PDB entry 6BS2 | X-ray diffraction, 2.65 A resolution | chains A and F of the 6 polymer chains in the assembly

== Chain A ==
Molecule: Tubulin alpha-1B chain
From: Sus scrofa
Reference sequence: Q2XVP4 (TBA1B_PIG); numbering as in UniProt (aligned over 1-450)
Amino-acid sequence (450 residues; row label = number of the first residue in the row):
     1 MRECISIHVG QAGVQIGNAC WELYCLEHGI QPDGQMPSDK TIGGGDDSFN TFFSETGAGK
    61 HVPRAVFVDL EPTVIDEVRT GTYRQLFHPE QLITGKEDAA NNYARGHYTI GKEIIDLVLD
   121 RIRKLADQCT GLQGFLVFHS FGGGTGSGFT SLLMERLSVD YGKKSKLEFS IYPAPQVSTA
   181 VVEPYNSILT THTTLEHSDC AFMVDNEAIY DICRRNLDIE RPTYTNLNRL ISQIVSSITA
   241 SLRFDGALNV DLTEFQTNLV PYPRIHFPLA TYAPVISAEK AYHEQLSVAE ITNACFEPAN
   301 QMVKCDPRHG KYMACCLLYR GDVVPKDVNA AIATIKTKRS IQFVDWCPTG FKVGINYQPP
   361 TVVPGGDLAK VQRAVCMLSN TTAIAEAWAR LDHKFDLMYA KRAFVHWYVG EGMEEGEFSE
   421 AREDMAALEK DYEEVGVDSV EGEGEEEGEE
Not modelled in the structure: 438-450
Ion coordination: Ca2+: Asp39, Thr41, Gly44, Glu55
Ligand contacts: GTP (guanosine-5'-triphosphate): Gly10, Gln11, Ala12, Gln15, Ile16, Asp69, Asp98, Ala99, Ala100, Asn101, Asn102, Ser140, Gly142, Gly143, Gly144, Thr145, Gly146, Ile171, Pro173, Val177, Ser178, Glu183, Asn206, Tyr224, Leu227, Asn228, Ile231
UniProt features mapped onto this chain:
  - motif: Met1 to Cys4 (MREC motif)
  - active site: Glu254
  - binding site (GTP): Gly10, Gln11, Ala12, Gln15, Glu71, Ala99, Ser140, Gly143, Gly144, Thr145, Gly146, Thr179, Glu183, Asn206, Tyr224, Asn228, Leu252
  - binding site (Mg(2+)): Glu71
  - modified residue: Lys40 (N6,N6,N6-trimethyllysine), Ser48 (Phosphoserine), Ser232 (Phosphoserine), Tyr282 (3'-nitrotyrosine), Arg339 (Omega-N-methylarginine), Ser439 (Phosphoserine), Glu443 (5-glutamyl polyglutamate), Glu445 (5-glutamyl polyglutamate)
  - cross-link (Glycyl lysine isopeptide (Lys-Gly)): Lys326 (interchain with G-Cter in ubiquitin), Lys370 (interchain with G-Cter in ubiquitin)

== Chain F ==
Molecule: Tubulin tyrosine ligase
From: Gallus gallus
Reference sequence: E1BQ43 (E1BQ43_CHICK); numbering as in UniProt (aligned over 1-378)
Amino-acid sequence (384 residues; numbered 1 to 384; the number before each row is that of its first residue):
     1 MYTFVVRDEN SSVYAEVSRL LLATGQWKRL RKDNPRFNLM LGERNRLPFG RLGHEPGLVQ
    61 LVNYYRGADK LCRKASLVKL IKTSPELSES CTWFPESYVI YPTNLKTPVA PAQNGIRHLI
   121 NNTRTDEREV FLAAYNRRRE GREGNVWIAK SSAGAKGEGI LISSEASELL DFIDEQGQVH
   181 VIQKYLEKPL LLEPGHRKFD IRSWVLVDHL YNIYLYREGV LRTSSEPYNS ANFQDKTCHL
   241 TNHCIQKEYS KNYGRYEEGN EMFFEEFNQY LMDALNTTLE NSILLQIKHI IRSCLMCIEP
   301 AISTKHLHYQ SFQLFGFDFM VDEELKVWLI EVNGAPACAQ KLYAELCQGI VDVAISSVFP
   361 LADTGQKTSQ PTSIFIKLHH HHHH
Not modelled in the structure: 104-127, 150-160, 248-251, 363-371, 381-384
Construct notes: expression tag (379-384)
Ion coordination: Mg2+: Glu331 (together with AMP-PCP)
Ligand contacts: AMP-PCP (ACP; phosphomethylphosphonic acid adenylate ester): Lys74, Pro95, Ile148, Gln183, Lys184, Tyr185, Leu186, Lys198, Asp200, Arg202, Arg222, His239, Leu240, Thr241, Asn242, Asp318, Met320, Ile330, Glu331, Asn333

== Chain A / chain F interface ==
Residue-residue contacts (22):
  Gln176(A) with Pro56(F)
  Glu207(A) with His54(F), salt bridge
  Glu297(A) with His306(F)
  Lys304(A) with His54(F); His308(F)
  Cys305(A) with His308(F)
  Asp306(A) with Arg66(F); Leu307(F)
  Arg308(A) with Pro300(F), hydrogen bond (side chain-backbone); Ala301(F), hydrogen bond (side chain-backbone); Ile302(F); Ser303(F), hydrogen bond (side chain-backbone)
  His309(A) with Arg66(F), hydrogen bond (side chain-backbone); Gly67(F); Ala301(F), hydrogen bond (side chain-backbone)
  Ser340(A) with Ala301(F)
  Glu386(A) with Gly50(F); Arg66(F), salt bridge
  Arg390(A) with Gly50(F); His54(F)
  His393(A) with Arg51(F)
  Glu433(A) with Arg46(F), salt bridge
Other interface residues (no listed pair), chain A (16 interface residues in all): Pro298, Ala299, Lys338
Other interface residues (no listed pair), chain F (15 interface residues in all): Gly53

== In short ==
The interface between chain A and chain F involves 16 residues on one side and 15 on the other, with 5
hydrogen bonds and 3 salt bridges. Among the polar pairs are Glu207(A)-His54(F), Glu386(A)-Arg66(F) and
Glu433(A)-Arg46(F). Ligands of chain A: GTP.
Chain A is Tubulin alpha-1B chain (Sus scrofa) and chain F is Tubulin tyrosine ligase (Gallus gallus); the
structure, Tubulin-RB3_SLD-TTL in complex with heterocyclic pyrimidine compound 8b, was determined by X-ray
diffraction together with 6BR1, 6BRF and 6BRY from the same study.
